Entry 8FNI (electron microscopy, 3.40 A resolution); this record covers chains 8 and 9 of the 11 polymer chains in the assembly.

# Chain 8
Name: RNA-editing substrate-binding complex protein 8 (RESC8)
Organism: Trypanosoma brucei
UniProt: Q389W4 (Q389W4_TRYB2); numbering as in UniProt (aligned over 1-545)
Amino-acid sequence (545 residues; each row starts with the number of its first residue):
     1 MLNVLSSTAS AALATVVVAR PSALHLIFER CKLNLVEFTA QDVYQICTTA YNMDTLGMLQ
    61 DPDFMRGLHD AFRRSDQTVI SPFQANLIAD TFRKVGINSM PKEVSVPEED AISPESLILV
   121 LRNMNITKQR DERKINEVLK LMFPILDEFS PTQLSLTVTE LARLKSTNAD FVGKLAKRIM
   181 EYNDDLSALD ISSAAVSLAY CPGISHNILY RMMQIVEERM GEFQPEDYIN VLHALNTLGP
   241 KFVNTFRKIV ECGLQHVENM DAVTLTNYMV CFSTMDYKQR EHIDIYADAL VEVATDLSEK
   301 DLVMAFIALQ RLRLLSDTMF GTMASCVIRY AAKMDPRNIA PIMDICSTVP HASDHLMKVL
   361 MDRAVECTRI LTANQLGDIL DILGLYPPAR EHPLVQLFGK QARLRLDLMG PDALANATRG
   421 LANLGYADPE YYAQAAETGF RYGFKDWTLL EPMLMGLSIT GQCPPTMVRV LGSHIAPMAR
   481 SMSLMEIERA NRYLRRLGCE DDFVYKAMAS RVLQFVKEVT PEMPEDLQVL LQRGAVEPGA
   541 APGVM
Unresolved in the structure: 1-20, 534-545

# Chain 9
Name: RNA-editing substrate-binding complex protein 9 (RESC9)
Organism: Trypanosoma brucei
UniProt: Q585T1 (Q585T1_TRYB2); residue numbers follow UniProt; this construct covers 1-872
Amino-acid sequence (872 residues; each row starts with the number of its first residue):
     1 MLLPTLERLL ERCGRPIFSN VEDVRMVMAS LLDISAYVDR ASTKVIAKPL RRFCHKDPDT
    61 VASVMEAVPI DAAEPTHGRR AAMLLRCLPK HSCDEVIWER AVAATLAGLK SRKWDLHDYR
   121 VAMAHAGRGG RHAPALAAAA EEFVSSSART ASQSELPALL VILTSLPELK RSPCLQVAAD
   181 RIVQLSEILS PAAIGQICAS VNKVSFRHTA MAIALQEEAI RFAEESDLFS AVQLFSFICQ
   241 QEKEAISPDA VKCLAERVIE GKDLDQETVS VLCRALRSIP RPHRPELLRE IGEMMEFLGG
   301 EVKELLELPV AKGGLKGDVS AGDIQSFISK FLSLDGLLPA DHDRPGTYMA AIVACVDYIT
   361 ERLEDIVSDE NPPFSIIPHL LNINMEETRR CGQAIIREAA EQGIHFPTLQ VFRFLLALGD
   421 HNMRDQRVYR HLRNEFAKTA SDIPMIQLCA ALKCFVRGLM QNVETQSLDE QVEHELEKED
   481 MDAFLRFCVE NLRRGFADGM EVKCVMAATE SLYQLGYTST EFYEQVARYL GSKCSSASAS
   541 VNSSETATAV CLALGEDILD RHPDVHTFLL EVEKSGLKGE ASLSPTEWMN KNDPANFITP
   601 LTEIQQEGWN IINRMVETRA ADTEKLTALA NEYVAILKST RVDDLKYFFG VFEEKVFKQD
   661 RILKQCLDYL VESNAAVKLS ATSIGAMLNS LAAIRFTYHR SVKQFMIAIS TEQWSEMDAS
   721 PLVKIVSAMA KLSLRLPQVL VHVGDRLLDV YTFLSPLDTA LVINSLQSIG YGNDEVLMML
   781 MRHAASSARR WDEVSLTLLF GASGVHRLLR NVEVAAPLLE QAAGKTSSPH LRQRIAASLR
   841 RSALPRALVQ SSTSLLTGGA HEVVNNPPLQ LV
Unresolved in the structure: 859-872

# How chain 8 and chain 9 interact
Pairs across the interface (39; chain 8 residue first):
  Glu-37(8) with Arg-619(9), salt bridge; Ala-621(9)
  Gln-41(8) with Ala-693(9), hydrogen bond (side chain-backbone)
  Tyr-51(8) with His-830(9), hydrogen bond
  Thr-78(8) with Lys-658(9); Arg-695(9)
  Val-79(8) with Val-656(9), hydrophobic; Lys-658(9); Arg-695(9)
  Ser-81(8) with Arg-695(9)
  Asp-110(8) with Lys-664(9), salt bridge; Tyr-698(9)
  Ala-111(8) with Thr-697(9)
  Ile-112(8) with Arg-700(9)
  Pro-114(8) with Arg-700(9)
  Glu-115(8) with Lys-703(9), salt bridge; Ser-733(9); Leu-734(9); Arg-735(9)
  Leu-119(8) with His-699(9); Ser-733(9)
  Glu-148(8) with Arg-700(9), salt bridge
  Ser-150(8) with Arg-735(9), hydrogen bond (side chain-backbone)
  Thr-152(8) with Arg-735(9)
  Gln-153(8) with Arg-735(9)
  Leu-156(8) with Arg-735(9)
  Ser-187(8) with Gly-772(9); Arg-807(9)
  Leu-189(8) with Arg-807(9)
  Gln-224(8) with Arg-807(9); Arg-810(9), hydrogen bond; Ala-843(9)
  Pro-225(8) with Ala-843(9), hydrophobic
  Glu-226(8) with His-806(9), salt bridge; Arg-807(9)
  Asp-227(8) with Arg-807(9), salt bridge
  Asp-261(8) with Arg-840(9)
  Asp-296(8) with Arg-846(9), salt bridge; Gln-850(9)
Interface residues without a listed pair, chain 8 (32 interface residues in all): Thr-39, Asp-76, Ile-80, Gln-84, Ser-113, Ser-116, Val-293
Interface residues without a listed pair, chain 9 (31 interface residues in all): Arg-661, Ile-694, Leu-732, Pro-737, Gly-770, Arg-841, Ser-842

# In short
The interface between chain 8 and chain 9 involves 32 residues on one side and 31 on the other, with 4
hydrogen bonds and 7 salt bridges. Polar pairs include Glu-37(8)/Arg-619(9), Asp-110(8)/Lys-664(9) and
Glu-115(8)/Lys-703(9).
Here chain 8 is RNA-editing substrate-binding complex protein 8 (RESC8) and chain 9 is RNA-editing
substrate-binding complex protein 9 (RESC9), both from Trypanosoma brucei. Entry 8FNI (Cryo-EM structure of
RNase-treated RESC-B in trypanosomal RNA editing) was determined by electron microscopy, deposited together
with 8FN4, 8FN6, 8FNC, 8FNF and 8FNK.
